PDB entry 3ZQ0 | electron microscopy, 9.20 A resolution (very low resolution: no residue pairs are listed; an interface is given only as per-side residue counts) | chains S and T of the 21 polymer chains in the assembly

== Chain S (and T) ==
Name: 10 kDa chaperonin
Source organism: Escherichia coli K-12
Notes: chain T of this document is another copy of the same molecule, construct and numbering; everything in this record applies to it too
UniProt: P0A6F9 (CH10_ECOLI); numbering as in UniProt (aligned over 1-97)
Chain sequence (97 residues; numbered 1 to 97; the number before each row is that of its first residue):
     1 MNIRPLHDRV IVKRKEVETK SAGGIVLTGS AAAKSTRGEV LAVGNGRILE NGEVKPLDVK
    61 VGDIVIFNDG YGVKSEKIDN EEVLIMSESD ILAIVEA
Curated features (UniProtKB/Swiss-Prot):
  - modified residue: K34 (N6-succinyllysine)

== Interface between chain S and chain T ==
At this resolution (9 A) residue pairs are not listed: 19 residues of chain S and 19 of chain T lie at the interface.

== In short ==
The chain S/chain T interface involves 19 residues from each chain.
Both chains are 10 kDa chaperonin (Escherichia coli K-12). Entry 3ZQ0 (Visualizing GroEL-ES in the Act of
Encapsulating a Non-Native Substrate Protein) was determined by electron microscopy together with 3ZPZ and
3ZQ1 from the same study.
